PDB entry 7Z0T | electron microscopy, 3.40 A resolution | chains E and G of the 7 polymer chains in the assembly

[Chain E]
Name: Formate hydrogenlyase subunit 5
Organism: Escherichia coli K-12
Notes: engineered mutation(s): internal deca-His-Gly-Ser sequence after Gly83
UniProt: P16431 (HYCE_ECOLI); numbering as in UniProt; present here: 1-82, 84-569
Sequence (581 residues; each row starts with the number of its first residue; note: 1 number in that range is skipped by the numbering (no residue carries it; nothing is unmodelled there); a row labelled like 82A-82M holds insertion residues (82A, then the next letters in order)):
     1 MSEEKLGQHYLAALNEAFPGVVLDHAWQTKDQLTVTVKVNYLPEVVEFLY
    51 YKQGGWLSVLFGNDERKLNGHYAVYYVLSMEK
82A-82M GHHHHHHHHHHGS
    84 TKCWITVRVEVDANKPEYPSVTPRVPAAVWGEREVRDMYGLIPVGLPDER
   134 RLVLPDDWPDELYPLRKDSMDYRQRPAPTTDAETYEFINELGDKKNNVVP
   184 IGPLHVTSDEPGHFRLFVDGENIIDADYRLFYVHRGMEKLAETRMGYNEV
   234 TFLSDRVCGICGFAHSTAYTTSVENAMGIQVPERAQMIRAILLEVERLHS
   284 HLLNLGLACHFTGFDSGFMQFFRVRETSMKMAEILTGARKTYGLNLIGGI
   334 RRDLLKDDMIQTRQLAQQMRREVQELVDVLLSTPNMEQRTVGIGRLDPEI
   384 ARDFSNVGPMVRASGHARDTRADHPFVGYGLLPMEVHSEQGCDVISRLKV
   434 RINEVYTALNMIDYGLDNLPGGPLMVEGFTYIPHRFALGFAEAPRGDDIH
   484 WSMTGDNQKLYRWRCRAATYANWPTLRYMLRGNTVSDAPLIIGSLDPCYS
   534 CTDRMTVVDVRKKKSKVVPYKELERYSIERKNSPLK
Not modelled in the structure: 1-4, 82A-82M, 538-569
Construct notes: insertion (82B-82M)
Ion coordination: Ni2+: Cys-241, Cys-244, Cys-531, Cys-534; carbonmonoxide-(dicyano) iron Fe: Cys-244, Cys-534
Small-molecule neighbours: carbonmonoxide-(dicyano) iron (FCO): Cys-241, Cys-244, Ala-247, His-248, Ala-476, Pro-477, Arg-478, Asp-481, Ala-500, Ala-501, Thr-502, Cys-531, Cys-534
From the paper describing this entry:
  - catalytic residues: Ser-283, Arg-478, Asp-529 (proposed by the authors, not directly observed)

[Chain G]
Name: Formate hydrogenlyase subunit 7
Organism: Escherichia coli K-12
UniProt: P16433 (HYCG_ECOLI); numbering as in UniProt (aligned over 1-255)
Sequence (255 residues; each row starts with the number of its first residue):
     1 MSNLLGPRDANGIPVPMTVDESIASMKASLLKKIKRSAYVYRVDCGGCNG
    51 CEIEIFATLSPLFDAERFGIKVVPSPRHADILLFTGAVTRAMRSPALRAW
   101 QSAPDPKICISYGACGNSGGIFHDLYCVWGGTDKIVPVDVYIPGCPPTPA
   151 ATLYGFAMALGLLEQKIHARGPGELDEQPAEILHGDMVQPLRVKVDREAR
   201 RLAGYRYGRQIADDYLTQLGQGEEQVARWLEAENDPRLNEIVSHLNHVVE
   251 EARIR
Not modelled in the structure: 1-3, 253-255
Ion coordination: 4Fe-4S cluster Fe: Cys-48, Cys-51, Cys-115, Cys-145
Small-molecule neighbours: 4Fe-4S cluster (SF4): Gly-47, Cys-48, Gly-50, Cys-51, Gly-113, Ala-114, Cys-115, Gly-144, Cys-145, Pro-146
Curated features (UniProtKB/Swiss-Prot):
  - binding site ([4Fe-4S] cluster): Cys-45, Cys-51, Cys-115, Cys-145

[How chain E and chain G interact]
Pairs across the interface - 112 pairs, chain E then chain G:
  Pro-138(E) with Arg-90(G); Ala-91(G), hydrophobic; Cys-127(G)
  Asp-140(E) with Arg-90(G), salt bridge
  Trp-141(E) with Arg-90(G); Tyr-126(G), hydrophobic
  Pro-147(E) with Tyr-126(G), hydrophobic
  Met-153(E) with Tyr-126(G), hydrophobic
  Tyr-155(E) with Asp-124(G); Leu-125(G); Tyr-126(G), hydrogen bond (backbone-backbone)
  Arg-156(E) with Asp-124(G)
  Gln-157(E) with Tyr-126(G)
  Arg-158(E) with Ile-13(G); His-123(G), hydrogen bond (side chain-backbone); Asp-124(G); Leu-125(G), hydrogen bond (side chain-backbone); Tyr-126(G); Val-128(G), hydrogen bond (side chain-backbone); Trp-129(G); Gly-130(G)
  Pro-159(E) with Arg-90(G), hydrogen bond (backbone-side chain); Trp-129(G)
  Ala-160(E) with Asn-11(G); Gly-12(G); Ile-13(G), hydrophobic; Arg-90(G)
  Pro-161(E) with Arg-8(G), hydrogen bond (backbone-side chain); Gly-12(G); Pro-14(G); Arg-90(G); Arg-93(G); Trp-129(G), hydrophobic
  Thr-163(E) with Arg-93(G)
  Asp-164(E) with Leu-4(G), hydrogen bond (side chain-backbone); Leu-5(G), hydrogen bond (side chain-backbone); Arg-8(G), salt bridge; Arg-93(G), salt bridge; Ser-94(G), hydrogen bond (backbone-side chain); Arg-98(G)
  Ala-165(E) with Arg-98(G)
  Glu-166(E) with Pro-95(G); Arg-98(G), salt bridge
  Pro-186(E) with Met-92(G), hydrophobic
  Leu-187(E) with Tyr-41(G); Val-43(G), hydrophobic; Asp-44(G); Pro-95(G); Ala-99(G), hydrophobic
  Val-189(E) with Pro-74(G), hydrophobic
  Asp-192(E) with Asp-44(G); Glu-52(G); Phe-56(G)
  Glu-193(E) with Asp-44(G); Gly-47(G); Asn-49(G)
  Pro-194(E) with Asp-44(G); Cys-45(G); Met-92(G), hydrophobic
  Tyr-215(E) with Thr-89(G); Ala-91(G); Met-92(G), hydrophobic
  Val-216(E) with Gly-46(G); Gly-47(G)
  His-217(E) with Thr-89(G); Tyr-126(G); Cys-127(G), hydrogen bond
  Arg-218(E) with Gly-46(G); Cys-48(G); Phe-122(G); Leu-125(G); Cys-127(G); Val-128(G)
  Gly-219(E) with Leu-125(G); Tyr-126(G)
  Met-220(E) with Phe-122(G), hydrophobic
  Lys-222(E) with Tyr-126(G)
  Leu-223(E) with Ile-121(G); Leu-125(G), hydrophobic
  Arg-227(E) with Ile-121(G), hydrogen bond (side chain-backbone); His-123(G); Asp-124(G), salt bridge
  Leu-236(E) with Ile-121(G), hydrophobic; Phe-122(G), hydrophobic
  Arg-239(E) with Cys-48(G), hydrogen bond (backbone-side chain); Phe-122(G); Cys-145(G)
  Val-240(E) with Cys-48(G)
  Cys-241(E) with Cys-48(G), hydrophobic
  Ile-243(E) with Asn-49(G)
  Phe-305(E) with Ser-60(G)
  Arg-322(E) with Pro-146(G)
  Lys-323(E) with Pro-146(G)
  Arg-334(E) with Ala-203(G); Gly-204(G)
  Arg-335(E) with Ala-203(G); Arg-206(G)
  Asp-336(E) with Leu-202(G); Ala-203(G), hydrogen bond (backbone-backbone)
  Lys-339(E) with Asp-235(G); Pro-236(G); Arg-237(G)
  Gly-455(E) with Leu-202(G)
  Pro-456(E) with Leu-202(G), hydrophobic
  Leu-457(E) with Arg-201(G); Leu-202(G); Ala-203(G)
  Met-458(E) with Arg-200(G); Arg-201(G), hydrogen bond (backbone-backbone)
  Glu-460(E) with Arg-200(G), salt bridge
  Ser-533(E) with Gly-47(G); Cys-48(G)
Interface residues without a listed pair, chain E (56 interface residues in all): Pro-142, Leu-148, Thr-162, Phe-214, Met-228, Gly-242, Thr-324
Interface residues without a listed pair, chain G (53 interface residues in all): Gly-6, Gly-50, Ala-57, Val-73

[Summary]
56 residues of chain E face 53 of chain G across their interface; the contacts include 14 hydrogen bonds and 6
salt bridges. Among the polar pairs are Asp-140(E)/Arg-90(G), Asp-164(E)/Arg-8(G) and Asp-164(E)/Arg-93(G).
Bound to chain E: carbonmonoxide-(dicyano) iron. Bound to chain G: 4Fe-4S cluster. From the paper: catalytic
residues Ser-283(E), Arg-478(E) and Asp-529(E).
Chain E is Formate hydrogenlyase subunit 5 and chain G is Formate hydrogenlyase subunit 7, both from
Escherichia coli K-12; the structure, Structure of the Escherichia coli formate hydrogenlyase complex (aerobic
preparation, composite structure), was determined by electron microscopy, deposited together with 7Z0S.
